PDB entry 7OZQ | X-ray diffraction, 1.91 A resolution | chains A and H

# Chain A
Protein: 50S ribosomal protein L7Ae
Source organism: Pyrococcus furiosus (strain ATCC 43587 / DSM 3638 / JCM 8422 / Vc1)
UniProtKB: Q8U160 (RL7A_PYRFU); numbering as in UniProt (aligned over 1-123)
Sequence (125 residues; row label = number of the first residue in the row; numbers below 1 keep their minus sign (Gly-1 is residue -1)):
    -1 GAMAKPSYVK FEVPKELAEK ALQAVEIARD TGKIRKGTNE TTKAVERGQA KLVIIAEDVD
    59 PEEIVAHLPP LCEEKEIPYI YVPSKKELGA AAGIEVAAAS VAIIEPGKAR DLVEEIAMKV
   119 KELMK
Not modelled in the structure: -1 to 0
Construct notes: expression tag (-1 to 0)
What the authors report for this chain:
  - binding site for the 33-nt RNA strand (chain H): Glu38, Asp58, Ile62, Ile92, Glu93, Val94, Ala97

# Chain H
Molecule: 33-nt RNA strand
Sequence (33 nucleotides; each row starts with the number of its first residue):
     1 GUACUAGAUU GGUCGAAAGG CUAAUUGAUG ACC
Not modelled in the structure: 33

# Chain A / chain H interface
Pairs across the interface (30; chain A residue first):
  Arg33(A) - U5(H)  salt bridge to the phosphate
  Lys34(A) - A28(H)  base contact
  Lys34(A) - G30(H)  base contact
  Gly35(A) - A28(H)  sugar contact
  Gly35(A) - U29(H)  phosphate contact
  Gly35(A) - G30(H)  base contact
  Thr36(A) - U29(H)  hydrogen bond to the phosphate
  Thr36(A) - G30(H)  base contact
  Asn37(A) - G30(H)  hydrogen bond to the base
  Glu38(A) - G30(H)  hydrogen bond to the base
  Lys41(A) - A3(H)  salt bridge to the phosphate
  Lys41(A) - C4(H)  phosphate contact
  Arg45(A) - A3(H)  hydrogen bond to the phosphate
  Arg45(A) - C4(H)  salt bridge to the phosphate
  Asp56(A) - U29(H)  base contact
  Val57(A) - U29(H)  base contact
  Asp58(A) - U29(H)  hydrogen bond to the base
  Pro59(A) - U29(H)  base contact
  Ile62(A) - U29(H)  base contact
  Lys83(A) - U29(H)  base contact
  Ile92(A) - A28(H)  base contact
  Glu93(A) - G7(H)  base contact
  Glu93(A) - G27(H)  hydrogen bond to the base
  Val94(A) - G27(H)  base contact
  Val94(A) - A28(H)  base contact
  Ala95(A) - A28(H)  hydrogen bond to the sugar
  Ala95(A) - U29(H)  phosphate contact
  Ala96(A) - A28(H)  sugar contact
  Ala96(A) - U29(H)  phosphate contact
  Ala97(A) - U29(H)  hydrogen bond to the phosphate
Other interface residues (no listed pair), chain A (21 interface residues in all): Ser98

# Summary
The interface between chain A and chain H involves 21 residues on one side and 8 on the other, with 8 hydrogen
bonds and 3 salt bridges. Polar contacts include Asn37(A)-G30(H), Glu38(A)-G30(H) and Asp58(A)-U29(H). The
paper reports a binding site for the 33-nt RNA strand (chain H) at Glu38(A), Asp58(A) and Ile62(A) among
others.
Chain A is 50S ribosomal protein L7Ae (Pyrococcus furiosus (strain ATCC 43587 / DSM 3638 / JCM 8422 / Vc1))
and chain H is a 33-nt RNA strand; the structure, Crystal structure of archaeal L7Ae bound to eukaryotic
kink-loop, was determined by X-ray diffraction.
